Entry 6Q6B (X-ray diffraction, 1.90 A resolution); this record covers chains B and A of the 3 polymer chains in the assembly.

== Chain B (and A) ==
Molecule: Cytosolic copper storage protein
From: Streptomyces lividans 1326
Notes: chain A of this document is another copy of the same molecule, construct and numbering; everything in this record applies to it too
Reference sequence: Q9X8F4 (Q9X8F4_STRCO); residues 4-136 here = UniProt positions 4-136
Sequence (133 residues; row label = number of the first residue in the row):
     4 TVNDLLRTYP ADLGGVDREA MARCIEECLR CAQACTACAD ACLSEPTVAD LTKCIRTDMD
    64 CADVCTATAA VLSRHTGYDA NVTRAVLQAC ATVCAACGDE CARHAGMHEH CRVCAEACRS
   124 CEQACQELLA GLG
Not modelled in the structure: 4-18 (chain A: fully traced)
Metal / ion sites: Cu+ site 1: Cys34, Cys38; Cu ion site 1: Cys34, Cys97; Cu+ site 2: Cys38, Cys100; Cu+ site 3: Cys41, His113, Cys114; Cu ion site 2: Cys41, Cys104; Cu+ site 4: Cys57, Cys114; Cu+ site 5: Cys64, Cys68; Cu+ site 6: Cys64, Cys121 (together with Cu ion); Cu+ site 7: Cys93, Cys97 (together with Cu ion); Cu+ site 8: Cys93, Cys128; Cu+ site 9: Cys104 (together with Cu ion); Cu+ site 10 near Cys117 (its only coordinating residue here); 1 more Cu+ sites not listed; 1 more Cu ion sites not listed
From the paper describing this entry:
  - Cu+ coordination: Cys41, Cys45, Cys57, Asp61, Cys100, Cys104

== Chain B / chain A interface ==
Residue-residue contacts (10; chain B residue first):
  Asp43(B) with Arg59(A), salt bridge
  Leu46(B) with Thr55(A); Arg59(A)
  Ser47(B) with Arg59(A), hydrogen bond
  Val51(B) with Ala52(A), hydrophobic
  Ala52(B) with Val51(A), hydrophobic
  Thr55(B) with Leu46(A)
  Arg59(B) with Asp43(A), salt bridge; Leu46(A); Ser47(A), hydrogen bond
Interface residues without a listed pair, chain B (9 interface residues in all): Ile58, Met62
Interface residues without a listed pair, chain A (9 interface residues in all): Ile58, Met62

== Summary ==
Chain B and chain A each contribute 9 residues to their interface, with 2 hydrogen bonds and 2 salt bridges.
Among the polar pairs are Asp43(B)-Arg59(A) and Ser47(B)-Arg59(A). Cys34(B) and Cys38(B) coordinate Cu+ site
1. From the paper: Cu+ coordination by Cys41(B), Cys45(B) and Cys57(B) among others.
Both chains are Cytosolic copper storage protein (Streptomyces lividans 1326). Entry 6Q6B (Structure of the
copper storage protein, Ccsp, from Streptomyces lividans loaded with 10 copper equivalents) was determined by
X-ray diffraction (same publication as 6Q58, 6QVH, 6QYB and 6R01).
